Entry 8ULK (X-ray diffraction, 4.28 A resolution (low resolution: residue-level contacts below are approximate; hydrogen-bond / salt-bridge calls are withheld)); this record covers chains F and I of the 12 polymer chains in the assembly.

Chain F:
Protein: 1G12 Fab heavy chain
Source organism: Homo sapiens
Notes: antibody fragment or engineered binder
Chain sequence (235 residues; row label = number of the first residue in the row; note: 7 numbers in that range are skipped by the numbering (no residue carries them; nothing is unmodelled there)):
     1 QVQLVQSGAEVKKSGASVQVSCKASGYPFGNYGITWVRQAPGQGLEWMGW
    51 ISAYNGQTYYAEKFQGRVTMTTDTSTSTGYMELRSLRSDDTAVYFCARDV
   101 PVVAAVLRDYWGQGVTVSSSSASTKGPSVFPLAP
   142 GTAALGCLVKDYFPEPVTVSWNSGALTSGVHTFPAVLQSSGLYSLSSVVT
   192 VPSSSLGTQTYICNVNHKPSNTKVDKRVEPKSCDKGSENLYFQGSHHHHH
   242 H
Unresolved in the structure: 222-242
Cystine bridges: Cys22-Cys96, Cys148-Cys204

Chain I:
Protein: Fusion glycoprotein F0, Fibritin
Source organism: Respiratory syncytial virus A2
UniProtKB: chimeric construct of A0A088S9A7, P10104: residues 137-513 from A0A088S9A7 (A0A088S9A7_HRSV) positions 137-513 (same numbers); residues 518-544 from P10104 positions 458-484 (UniProt number = residue number - 60)
Chain sequence (414 residues; numbered 137 to 550; the number before each row is that of its first residue):
   137 FLGFLLGVGSAIASGVAVCKVLHLEGEVNKIKSALLSTNKAVVSLSNGVS
   187 VLTFKVLDLKNYIDKQLLPILNKQSCSISNIETVIEFQQKNNRLLEITRE
   237 FSVNAGVTTPVSTYMLTNSELLSLINDMPITNDQKKLMSNNVQIVRQQSY
   287 SIMCIIKEEVLAYVVQLPLYGVIDTPCWKLHTSPLCTTNTKEGSNICLTR
   337 TDRGWYCDNAGSVSFFPQAETCKVQSNRVFCDTMNSLTLPSEVNLCNVDI
   387 FNPKYDCKIMTSKTDVSSSVITSLGAIVSCYGKTKCTASNKNRGIIKTFS
   437 NGCDYVSNKGVDTVSVGNTLYYVNKQEGKSLYVKGEPIINFYDPLVFPSD
   487 EFDASISQVNEKINQSLAFIRKSDELLSAIGGYIPEAPRDGQAYVRKDGE
   537 WVLLSTFLGGLVPR
Unresolved in the structure: 514-550
Differences from the reference sequence: conflict Cys155 (Ser in A0A088S9A7), Phe190 (Ser in A0A088S9A7), Leu207 (Val in A0A088S9A7), Cys290 (Ser in A0A088S9A7), Leu539 (Phe479 in P10104); linker (514-517); expression tag (545-550)
Cystine bridges: Cys155-Cys290, Cys313-Cys343, Cys322-Cys333, Cys358-Cys367, Cys382-Cys393, Cys416-Cys422

How chain F and chain I interact:
Contacting residue pairs (25):
  Pro28(F) with Ser180(I)
  Asn31(F) with Val178(I); Val179(I); Ser180(I); Ser186(I)
  Tyr54(F) with Val178(I); Leu188(I); Asp263(I); Met264(I); Pro265(I)
  Asn55(F) with Asp263(I)
  Gln57(F) with Asn262(I); Asp263(I)
  Val100(F) with Thr174(I); Lys176(I)
  Pro101(F) with Val178(I)
  Val102(F) with Lys176(I); Asp263(I)
  Val103(F) with Asp263(I)
  Ala104(F) with Asn175(I); Lys176(I)
  Ala105(F) with Thr174(I); Asn175(I)
  Leu107(F) with Ser173(I); Thr174(I)
Other interface residues (no listed pair), chain I (14 interface residues in all): Ala177

Summary:
12 residues of chain F face 14 of chain I across their interface.
Here chain F is 1G12 Fab heavy chain (Homo sapiens) and chain I is Fusion glycoprotein F0, Fibritin
(Respiratory syncytial virus A2). Entry 8ULK (Prefusion RSV F bound by neutralizing antibody 1G12) was
determined by X-ray diffraction.
